6QDY - chains A and C of the 3 polymer chains in the assembly; structure by X-ray diffraction, 1.42 A resolution.

== Chain A ==
Protein: Urease subunit gamma
From: Sporosarcina pasteurii
Notes: EC 3.5.1.5
UniProtKB: A0A0H3YGY5 (A0A0H3YGY5_SPOPA); residues 1-100 here = UniProt positions 1-100
Sequence (100 residues; row label = number of the first residue in the row):
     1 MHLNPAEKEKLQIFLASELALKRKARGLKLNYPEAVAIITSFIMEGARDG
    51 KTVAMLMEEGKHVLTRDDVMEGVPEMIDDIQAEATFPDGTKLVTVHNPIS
Modified residues: Met-1 (N-carboxymethionine; CXM)

== Chain C ==
Protein: Urease subunit alpha
From: Sporosarcina pasteurii
Notes: EC 3.5.1.5
UniProtKB: A0A0H3YL32 (A0A0H3YL32_SPOPA); residue numbers follow UniProt; this construct covers 1-570
Sequence (570 residues; row label = number of the first residue in the row):
     1 MKINRQQYAESYGPTVGDQVRLADTDLWIEVEKDYTTYGDEANFGGGKVL
    51 REGMGENGTYTRTENVLDLLLTNALILDYTGIYKADIGVKDGYIVGIGKG
   101 GNPDIMDGVTPNMIVGTATEVIAAEGKIVTAGGIDTHVHFINPDQVDVAL
   151 ANGITTLFGGGTGPAEGSKATTVTPGPWNIEKMLKSTEGLPINVGILGKG
   201 HGSSIAPIMEQIDAGAAGLKIHEDWGATPASIDRSLTVADEADVQVAIHS
   251 DTLNEAGFLEDTLRAINGRVIHSFHVEGAGGGHAPDIMAMAGHPNVLPSS
   301 TNPTRPFTVNTIDEHLDMLMVCHHLKQNIPEDVAFADSRIRPETIAAEDI
   351 LHDLGIISMMSTDALAMGRAGEMVLRTWQTADKMKKQRGPLAEEKNGSDN
   401 FRAKRYVSKYTINPAIAQGIAHEVGSIEEGKFADLVLWEPKFFGVKADRV
   451 IKGGIIAYAQIGDPSASIPTPQPVMGRRMYGTVGDLIHDTNITFMSKSSI
   501 QQGVPAKLGLKRRIGTVKNCRNIGKKDMKWNDVTTDIDINPETYEVKVDG
   551 EVLTCEPVKELPMAQRYFLF
Modified residues: Lys-220 (lysine nz-carboxylic acid; KCX)
Ion coordination: Ni2+ site 1: His-137, His-139, Lys-220, Asp-363 (together with fluoride ion, urea); Ni2+ site 2: Lys-220, His-249, His-275 (together with fluoride ion, urea)
Ligand contacts: urea (URE): His-137, His-139, Ala-170, Lys-220, His-222, His-249, His-275, Gly-280, Cys-322, His-323, Arg-339, Asp-363, Ala-366, Met-367
What the authors report for this chain:
  - binding site for urea: Ala-170, His-222, Gly-280, Ala-366
  - catalytic residues: His-323 (proposed by the authors, not directly observed)

== Interface between chain A and chain C ==
Pairs across the interface (38):
  Ala-6(A) / Ser-465(C)
  Glu-9(A) / Pro-464(C)
  Glu-9(A) / Pro-473(C)
  Glu-9(A) / Arg-477(C)  salt bridge
  Lys-10(A) / Asp-463(C)  salt bridge
  Gln-12(A) / Met-475(C)
  Ile-13(A) / Gln-472(C)
  Ile-13(A) / Pro-473(C)
  Leu-19(A) / Phe-570(C)  hydrophobic
  Arg-23(A) / Leu-569(C)  hydrogen bond (side chain-backbone)
  Arg-23(A) / Phe-570(C)
  Asn-31(A) / Gln-565(C)  hydrogen bond (side chain-backbone)
  Asn-31(A) / Arg-566(C)
  Asn-31(A) / Phe-568(C)  hydrogen bond (side chain-backbone)
  Tyr-32(A) / Phe-442(C)  hydrophobic
  Tyr-32(A) / Arg-566(C)  hydrogen bond (backbone-backbone)
  Pro-33(A) / Arg-566(C)
  Pro-33(A) / Tyr-567(C)
  Pro-33(A) / Leu-569(C)
  Glu-34(A) / Leu-569(C)
  Val-36(A) / Gln-472(C)
  Thr-40(A) / Gln-472(C)
  Met-70(A) / Gln-565(C)
  Met-70(A) / Arg-566(C)
  Glu-71(A) / Arg-566(C)  hydrogen bond (backbone-side chain)
  Val-73(A) / Arg-566(C)
  Met-76(A) / Lys-441(C)  hydrogen bond (backbone-side chain)
  Met-76(A) / Arg-566(C)
  Met-76(A) / Tyr-567(C)  hydrophobic
  Asp-78(A) / Lys-441(C)  salt bridge
  Gln-81(A) / Ile-468(C)
  Gln-81(A) / Thr-470(C)  hydrogen bond
  Gln-81(A) / Pro-471(C)
  Gln-81(A) / Gln-472(C)  hydrogen bond (backbone-backbone)
  Glu-83(A) / Ala-466(C)
  Glu-83(A) / Ser-467(C)  hydrogen bond
  Leu-92(A) / Ser-467(C)
  Leu-92(A) / Pro-471(C)  hydrophobic
Also at the interface, not in a pair above, chain A (24 interface residues in all): Ala-16, Met-44, Ala-82

== Summary ==
The interface between chain A and chain C involves 24 residues on one side and 20 on the other, with 9
hydrogen bonds and 3 salt bridges. Polar contacts include Glu-9(A)/Arg-477(C), Lys-10(A)/Asp-463(C) and
Asp-78(A)/Lys-441(C). The paper reports the catalytic residue His-323(C); a binding site for urea at
Ala-170(C), His-222(C) and Gly-280(C) among others.
Here chain A is Urease subunit gamma and chain C is Urease subunit alpha, both from Sporosarcina pasteurii.
Entry 6QDY (The crystal structure of Sporosarcina pasteurii urease in complex with its substrate urea) was
determined by X-ray diffraction.
